PDB entry 9QQM | electron microscopy, 3.16 A resolution | chain A

Chain A:
Molecule: Auxin transporter-like protein 3
From: Arabidopsis thaliana
UniProtKB: Q9CA25 (LAX3_ARATH); numbering as in UniProt (aligned over 44-470)
Sequence (435 residues; each row starts with the number of its first residue):
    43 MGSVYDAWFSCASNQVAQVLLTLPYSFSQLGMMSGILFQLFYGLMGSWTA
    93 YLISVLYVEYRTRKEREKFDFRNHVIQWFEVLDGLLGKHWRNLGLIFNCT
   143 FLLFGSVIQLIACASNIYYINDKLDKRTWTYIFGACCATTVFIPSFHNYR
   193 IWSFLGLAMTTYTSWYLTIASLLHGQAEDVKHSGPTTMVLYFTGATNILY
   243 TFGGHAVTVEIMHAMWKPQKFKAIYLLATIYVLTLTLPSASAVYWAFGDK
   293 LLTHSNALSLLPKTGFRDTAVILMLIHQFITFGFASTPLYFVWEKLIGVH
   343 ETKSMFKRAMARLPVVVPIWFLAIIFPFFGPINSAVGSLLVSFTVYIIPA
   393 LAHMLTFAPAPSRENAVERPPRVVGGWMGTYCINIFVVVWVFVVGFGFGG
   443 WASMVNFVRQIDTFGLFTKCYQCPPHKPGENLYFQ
Not modelled in the structure: 43-47, 110-115, 186-190, 255-263, 343-348, 467-477
Construct notes: initiating methionine (43); expression tag (471-477)
Cystine bridges: Cys462-Cys465

In short:
Chain A is Auxin transporter-like protein 3 (Arabidopsis thaliana); the structure, Auxin transporter-like
protein 3 (LAX3) in the inward open state, apo, was determined by electron microscopy (same publication as
9H61, 9H62 and 9H63).
